Entry 4ZH2 (X-ray diffraction, 4.20 A resolution (low resolution: residue-level contacts below are approximate; hydrogen-bond / salt-bridge calls are withheld)); this record covers chains C and E of the 6 polymer chains in the assembly.

# Chain C
Molecule: DNA-directed RNA polymerase subunit beta
Source organism: Escherichia coli (strain K12)
Notes: EC 2.7.7.6
Reference sequence: P0A8V2 (RPOB_ECOLI); numbering as in UniProt (aligned over 1-1342)
Sequence (1342 residues; each row starts with the number of its first residue):
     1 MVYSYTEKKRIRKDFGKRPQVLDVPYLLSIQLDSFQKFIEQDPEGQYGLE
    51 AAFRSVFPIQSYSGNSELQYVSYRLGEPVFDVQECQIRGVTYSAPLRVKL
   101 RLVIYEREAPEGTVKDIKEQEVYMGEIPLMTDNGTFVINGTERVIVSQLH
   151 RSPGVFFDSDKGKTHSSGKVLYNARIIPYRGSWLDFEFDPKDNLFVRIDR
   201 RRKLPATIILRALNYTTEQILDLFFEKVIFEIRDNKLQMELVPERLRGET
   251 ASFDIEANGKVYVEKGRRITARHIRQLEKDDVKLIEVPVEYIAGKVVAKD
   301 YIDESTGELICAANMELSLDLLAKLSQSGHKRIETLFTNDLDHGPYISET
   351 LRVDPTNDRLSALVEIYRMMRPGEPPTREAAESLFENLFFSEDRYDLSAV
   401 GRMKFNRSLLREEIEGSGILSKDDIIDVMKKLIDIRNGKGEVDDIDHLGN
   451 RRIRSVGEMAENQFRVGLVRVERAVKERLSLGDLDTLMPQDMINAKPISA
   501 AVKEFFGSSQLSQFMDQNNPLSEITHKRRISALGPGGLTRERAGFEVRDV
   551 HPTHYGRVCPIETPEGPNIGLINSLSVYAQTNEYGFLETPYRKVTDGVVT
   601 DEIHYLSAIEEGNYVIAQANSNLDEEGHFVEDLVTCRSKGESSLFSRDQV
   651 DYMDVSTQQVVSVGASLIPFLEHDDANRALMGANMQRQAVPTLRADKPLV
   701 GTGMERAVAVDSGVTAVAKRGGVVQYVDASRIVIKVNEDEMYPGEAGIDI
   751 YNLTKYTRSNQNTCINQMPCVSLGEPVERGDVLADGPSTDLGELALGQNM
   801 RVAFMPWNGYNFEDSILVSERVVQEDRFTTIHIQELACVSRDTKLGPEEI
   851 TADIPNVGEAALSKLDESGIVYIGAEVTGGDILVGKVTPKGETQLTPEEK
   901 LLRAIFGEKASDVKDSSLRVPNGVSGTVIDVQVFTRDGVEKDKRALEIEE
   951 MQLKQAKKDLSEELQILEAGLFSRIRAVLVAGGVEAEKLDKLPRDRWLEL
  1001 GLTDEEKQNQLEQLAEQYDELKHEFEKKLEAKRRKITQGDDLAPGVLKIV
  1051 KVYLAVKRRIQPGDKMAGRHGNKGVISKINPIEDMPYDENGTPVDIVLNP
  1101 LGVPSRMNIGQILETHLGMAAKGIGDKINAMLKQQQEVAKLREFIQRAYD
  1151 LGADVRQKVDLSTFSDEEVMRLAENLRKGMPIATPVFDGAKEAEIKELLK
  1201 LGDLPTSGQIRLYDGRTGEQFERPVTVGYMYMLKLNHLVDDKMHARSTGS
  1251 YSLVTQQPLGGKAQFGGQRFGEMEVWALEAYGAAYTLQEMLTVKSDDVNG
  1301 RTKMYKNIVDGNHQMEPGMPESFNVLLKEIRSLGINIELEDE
Not modelled in the structure: 1-2
Ligand contacts: 4OB (N-hydroxy-N'-phenyl-3-(trifluoromethyl)benzenecarboximidamide): V550, H551, P552, Y555, R637, G640, E641, S642
Swiss-Prot annotation at these positions:
  - modified residue (N6-acetyllysine): K1022, K1200
  - mutagenesis: I561 (I561S: Resistant to antibiotics salinamide A and B), I569 (I569S: Resistant to antibiotics salinamide A and B), A665 (A665E: Resistant to antibiotics salinamide A and B), D675 (D675A/G: Resistant to antibiotics salinamide A and B), N677 (N677H/K: Resistant to antibiotics salinamide A and B), L680 (L680M: Resistant to antibiotics salinamide A and B), E813 (E813K: Disrupts the enzyme's active center)
From the paper describing this entry:
  - binding site for 4OB: P552, Y555, R637, G640, S642

# Chain E
Molecule: DNA-directed RNA polymerase subunit omega
Source organism: Escherichia coli (strain K12)
Notes: EC 2.7.7.6
Reference sequence: P0A800 (RPOZ_ECOLI); residues 1-91 here = UniProt positions 1-91
Sequence (91 residues; row label = number of the first residue in the row):
     1 MARVTVQDAVEKIGNRFDLVLVAARRARQMQVGGKDPLVPEENDKTTVIA
    51 LREIEEGLINNQILDVRERQEQQEQEAAELQAVTAIAEGRR
Not modelled in the structure: 1, 91

# Chain C / chain E interface
Pairs across the interface - 7 pairs, chain C then chain E:
  G1282(C) with F17(E)
  G1311(C) with Q31(E)
  N1312(C) with Q31(E); V32(E)
  H1313(C) with R28(E); Q31(E)
  Q1314(C) with R28(E)
Also at the interface, not in a pair above, chain C (6 interface residues in all): Y1285
Also at the interface, not in a pair above, chain E (5 interface residues in all): L21

# In short
Chain C and chain E form an interface of 6 and 5 residues respectively. Chain C binds compound 4OB. From
UniProt: 7 mutagenesis sites on chain C. From the paper: a binding site for 4OB at P552(C), Y555(C) and
R637(C) among others.
Here chain C is DNA-directed RNA polymerase subunit beta and chain E is DNA-directed RNA polymerase subunit
omega, both from Escherichia coli (strain K12). Entry 4ZH2 (Crystal structure of Escherichia coli RNA
polymerase in complex with CBR703) was determined by X-ray diffraction, deposited together with 4ZH3 and 4ZH4.
